PDB entry 8JUT | electron microscopy, 4.20 A resolution (low resolution: residue-level contacts below are approximate; hydrogen-bond / salt-bridge calls are withheld) | chains B and T of the 18 polymer chains in the assembly

# Chain B
Molecule: LDL receptor related protein 2
From: Rattus norvegicus
UniProtKB: A0A0G2K9W7 (A0A0G2K9W7_RAT); residue numbers follow UniProt; this construct covers 1-4660
Sequence (4660 residues; row label = number of the first residue in the row):
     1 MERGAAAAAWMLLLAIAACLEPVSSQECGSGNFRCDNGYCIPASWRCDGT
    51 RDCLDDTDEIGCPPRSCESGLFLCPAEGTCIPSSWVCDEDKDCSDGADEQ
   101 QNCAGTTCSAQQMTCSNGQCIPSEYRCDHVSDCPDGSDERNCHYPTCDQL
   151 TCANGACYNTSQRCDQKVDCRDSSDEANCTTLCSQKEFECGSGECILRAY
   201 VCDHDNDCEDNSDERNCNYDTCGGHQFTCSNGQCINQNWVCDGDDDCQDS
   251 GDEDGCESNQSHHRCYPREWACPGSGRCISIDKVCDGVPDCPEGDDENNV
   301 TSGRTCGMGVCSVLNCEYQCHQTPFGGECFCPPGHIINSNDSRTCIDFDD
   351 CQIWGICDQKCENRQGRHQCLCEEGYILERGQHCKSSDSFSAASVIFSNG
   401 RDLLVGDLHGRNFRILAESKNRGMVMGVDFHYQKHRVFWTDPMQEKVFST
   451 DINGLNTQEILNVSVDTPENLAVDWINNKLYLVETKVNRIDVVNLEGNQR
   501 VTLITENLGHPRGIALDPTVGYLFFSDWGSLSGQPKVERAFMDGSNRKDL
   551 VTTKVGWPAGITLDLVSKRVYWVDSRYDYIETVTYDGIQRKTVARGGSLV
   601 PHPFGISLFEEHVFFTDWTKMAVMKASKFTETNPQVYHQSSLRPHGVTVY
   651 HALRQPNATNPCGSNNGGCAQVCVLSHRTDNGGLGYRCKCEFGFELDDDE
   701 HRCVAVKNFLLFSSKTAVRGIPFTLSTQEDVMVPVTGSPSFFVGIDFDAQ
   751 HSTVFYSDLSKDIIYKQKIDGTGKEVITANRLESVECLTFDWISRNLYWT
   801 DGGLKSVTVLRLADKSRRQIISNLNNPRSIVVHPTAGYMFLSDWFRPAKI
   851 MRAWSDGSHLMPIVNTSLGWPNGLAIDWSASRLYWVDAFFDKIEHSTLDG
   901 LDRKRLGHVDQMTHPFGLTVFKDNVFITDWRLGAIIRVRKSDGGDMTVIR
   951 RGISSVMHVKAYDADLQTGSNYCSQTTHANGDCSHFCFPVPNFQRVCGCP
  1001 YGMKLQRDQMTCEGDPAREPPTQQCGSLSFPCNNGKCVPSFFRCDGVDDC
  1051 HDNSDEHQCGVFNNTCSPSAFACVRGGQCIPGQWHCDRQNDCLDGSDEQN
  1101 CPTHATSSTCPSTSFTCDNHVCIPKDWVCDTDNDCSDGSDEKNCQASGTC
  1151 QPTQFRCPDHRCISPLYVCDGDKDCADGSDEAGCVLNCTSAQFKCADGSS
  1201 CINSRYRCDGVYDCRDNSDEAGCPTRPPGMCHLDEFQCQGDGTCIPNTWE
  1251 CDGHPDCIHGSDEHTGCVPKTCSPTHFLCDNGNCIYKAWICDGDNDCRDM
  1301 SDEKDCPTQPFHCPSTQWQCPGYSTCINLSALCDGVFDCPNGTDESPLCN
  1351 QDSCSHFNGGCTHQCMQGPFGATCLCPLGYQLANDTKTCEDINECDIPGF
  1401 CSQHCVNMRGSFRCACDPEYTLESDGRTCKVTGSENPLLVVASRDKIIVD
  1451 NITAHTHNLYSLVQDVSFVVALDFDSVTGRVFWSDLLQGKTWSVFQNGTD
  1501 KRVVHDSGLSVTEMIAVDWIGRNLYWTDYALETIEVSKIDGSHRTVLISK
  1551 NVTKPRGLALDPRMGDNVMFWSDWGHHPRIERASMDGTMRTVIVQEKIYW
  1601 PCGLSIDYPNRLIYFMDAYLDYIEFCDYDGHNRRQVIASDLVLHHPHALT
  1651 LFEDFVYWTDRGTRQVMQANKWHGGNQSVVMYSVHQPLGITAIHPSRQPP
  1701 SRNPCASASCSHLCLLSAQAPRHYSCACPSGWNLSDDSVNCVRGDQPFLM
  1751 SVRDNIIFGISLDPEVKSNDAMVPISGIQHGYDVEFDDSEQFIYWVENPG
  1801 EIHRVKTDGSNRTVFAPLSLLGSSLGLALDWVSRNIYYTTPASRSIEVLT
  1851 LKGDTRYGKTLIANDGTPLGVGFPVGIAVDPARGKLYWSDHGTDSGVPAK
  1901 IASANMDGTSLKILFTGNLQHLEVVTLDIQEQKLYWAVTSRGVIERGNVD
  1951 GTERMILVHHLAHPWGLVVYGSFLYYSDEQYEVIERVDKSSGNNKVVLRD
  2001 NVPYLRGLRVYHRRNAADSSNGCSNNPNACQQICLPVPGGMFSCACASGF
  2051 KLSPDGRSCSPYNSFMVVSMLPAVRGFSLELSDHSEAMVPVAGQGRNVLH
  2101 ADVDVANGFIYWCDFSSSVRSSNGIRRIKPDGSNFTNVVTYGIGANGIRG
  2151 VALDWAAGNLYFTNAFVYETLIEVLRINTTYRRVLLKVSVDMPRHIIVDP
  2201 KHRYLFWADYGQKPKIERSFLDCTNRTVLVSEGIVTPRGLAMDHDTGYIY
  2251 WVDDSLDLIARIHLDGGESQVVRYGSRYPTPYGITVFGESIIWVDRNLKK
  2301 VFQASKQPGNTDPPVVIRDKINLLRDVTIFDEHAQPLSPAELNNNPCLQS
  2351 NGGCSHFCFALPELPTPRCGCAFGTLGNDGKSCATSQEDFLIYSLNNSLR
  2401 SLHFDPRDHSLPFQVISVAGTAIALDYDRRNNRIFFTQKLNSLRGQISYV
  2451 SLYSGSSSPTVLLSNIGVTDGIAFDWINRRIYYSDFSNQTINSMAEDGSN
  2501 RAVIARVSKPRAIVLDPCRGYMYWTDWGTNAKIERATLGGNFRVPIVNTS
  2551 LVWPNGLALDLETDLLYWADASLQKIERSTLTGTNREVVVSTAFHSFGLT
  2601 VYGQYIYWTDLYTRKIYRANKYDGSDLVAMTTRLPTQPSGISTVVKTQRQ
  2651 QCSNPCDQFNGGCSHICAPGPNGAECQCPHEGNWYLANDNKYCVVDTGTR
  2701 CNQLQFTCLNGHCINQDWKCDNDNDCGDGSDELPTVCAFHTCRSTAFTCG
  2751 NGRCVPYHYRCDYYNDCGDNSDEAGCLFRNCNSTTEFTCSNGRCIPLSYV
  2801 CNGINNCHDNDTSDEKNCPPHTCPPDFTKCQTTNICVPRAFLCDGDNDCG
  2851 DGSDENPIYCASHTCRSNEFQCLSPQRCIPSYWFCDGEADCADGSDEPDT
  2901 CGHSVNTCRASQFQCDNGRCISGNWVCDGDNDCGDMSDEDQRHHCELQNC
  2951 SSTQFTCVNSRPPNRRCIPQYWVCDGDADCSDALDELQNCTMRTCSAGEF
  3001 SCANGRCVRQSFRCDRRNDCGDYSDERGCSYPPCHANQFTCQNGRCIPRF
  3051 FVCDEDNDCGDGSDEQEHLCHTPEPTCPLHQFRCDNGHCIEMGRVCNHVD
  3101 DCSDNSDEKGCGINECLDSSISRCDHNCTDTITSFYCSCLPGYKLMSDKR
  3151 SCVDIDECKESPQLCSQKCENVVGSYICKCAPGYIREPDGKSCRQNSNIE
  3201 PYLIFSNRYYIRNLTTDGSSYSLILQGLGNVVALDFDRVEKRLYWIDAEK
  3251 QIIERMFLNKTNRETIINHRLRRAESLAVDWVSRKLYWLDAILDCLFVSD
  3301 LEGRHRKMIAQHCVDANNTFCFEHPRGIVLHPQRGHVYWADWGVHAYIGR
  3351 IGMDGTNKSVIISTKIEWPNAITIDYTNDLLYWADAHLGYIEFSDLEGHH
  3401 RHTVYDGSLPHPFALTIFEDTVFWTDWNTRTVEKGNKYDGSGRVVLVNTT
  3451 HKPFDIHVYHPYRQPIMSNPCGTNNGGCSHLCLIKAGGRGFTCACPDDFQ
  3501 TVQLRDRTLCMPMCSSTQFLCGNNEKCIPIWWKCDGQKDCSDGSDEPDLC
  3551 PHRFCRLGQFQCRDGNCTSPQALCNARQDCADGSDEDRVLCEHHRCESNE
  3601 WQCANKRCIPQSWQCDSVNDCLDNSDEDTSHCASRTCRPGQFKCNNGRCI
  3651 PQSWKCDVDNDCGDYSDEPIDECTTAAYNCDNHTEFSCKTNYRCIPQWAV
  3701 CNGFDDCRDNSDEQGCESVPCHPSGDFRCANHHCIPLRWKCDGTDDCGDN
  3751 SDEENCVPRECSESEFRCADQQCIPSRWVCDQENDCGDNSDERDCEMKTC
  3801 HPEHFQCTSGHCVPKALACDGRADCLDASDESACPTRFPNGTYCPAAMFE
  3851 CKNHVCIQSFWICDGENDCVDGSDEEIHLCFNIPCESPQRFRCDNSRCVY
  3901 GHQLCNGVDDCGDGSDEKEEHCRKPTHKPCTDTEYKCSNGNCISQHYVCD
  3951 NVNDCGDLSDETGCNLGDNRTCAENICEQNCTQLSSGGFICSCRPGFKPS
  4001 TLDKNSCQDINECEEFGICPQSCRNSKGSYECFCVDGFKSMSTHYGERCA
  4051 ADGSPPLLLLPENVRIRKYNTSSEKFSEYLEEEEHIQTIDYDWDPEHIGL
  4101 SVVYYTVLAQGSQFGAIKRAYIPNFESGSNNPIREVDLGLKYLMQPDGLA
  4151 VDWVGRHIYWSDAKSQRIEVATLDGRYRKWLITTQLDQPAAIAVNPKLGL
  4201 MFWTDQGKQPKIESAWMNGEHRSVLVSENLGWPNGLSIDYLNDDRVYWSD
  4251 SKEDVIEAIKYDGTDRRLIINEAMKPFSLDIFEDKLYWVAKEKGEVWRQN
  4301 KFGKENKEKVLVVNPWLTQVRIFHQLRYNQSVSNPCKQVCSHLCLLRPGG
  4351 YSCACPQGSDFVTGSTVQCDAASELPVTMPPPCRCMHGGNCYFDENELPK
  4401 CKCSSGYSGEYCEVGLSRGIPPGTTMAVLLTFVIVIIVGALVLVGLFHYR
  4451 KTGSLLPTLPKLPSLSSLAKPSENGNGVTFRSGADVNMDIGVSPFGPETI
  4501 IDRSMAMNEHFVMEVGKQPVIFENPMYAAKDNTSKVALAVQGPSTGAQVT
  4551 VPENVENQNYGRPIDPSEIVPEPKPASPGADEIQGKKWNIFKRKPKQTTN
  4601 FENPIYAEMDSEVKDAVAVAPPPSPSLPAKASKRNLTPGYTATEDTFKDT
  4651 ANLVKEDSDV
Unresolved in the structure: 1-26, 105-185, 4416-4660
Disulfide bonds: Cys28-Cys40, Cys35-Cys53, Cys47-Cys62, Cys67-Cys80, Cys74-Cys93, Cys87-Cys103, Cys190-Cys208, Cys202-Cys217, Cys222-Cys234, Cys229-Cys247, Cys241-Cys256, Cys265-Cys278, Cys272-Cys291, Cys285-Cys306, Cys311-Cys320, Cys316-Cys329, Cys331-Cys345, Cys351-Cys361, Cys357-Cys370, Cys372-Cys384, Cys662-Cys673, Cys669-Cys688, Cys690-Cys703, Cys973-Cys987, Cys983-Cys997, Cys999-Cys1012, Cys1025-Cys1037, Cys1032-Cys1050, Cys1044-Cys1059, Cys1066-Cys1079, Cys1073-Cys1092, Cys1086-Cys1101, Cys1110-Cys1122, Cys1117-Cys1135, Cys1129-Cys1144, Cys1150-Cys1162, Cys1157-Cys1175, Cys1169-Cys1184, Cys1188-Cys1201, Cys1195-Cys1214, Cys1208-Cys1223, Cys1231-Cys1244, Cys1238-Cys1257, Cys1251-Cys1267, Cys1272-Cys1284, Cys1279-Cys1297, Cys1313-Cys1326, Cys1320-Cys1339, Cys1333-Cys1349, Cys1354-Cys1365, Cys1361-Cys1374, Cys1376-Cys1389, Cys1395-Cys1405, Cys1401-Cys1414, Cys1416-Cys1429, Cys1710-Cys1726, Cys1728-Cys1741, Cys2023-Cys2034, Cys2030-Cys2044, Cys2046-Cys2059, Cys2347-Cys2358, Cys2354-Cys2369, Cys2371-Cys2383, Cys2518-Cys2652, Cys2656-Cys2667, Cys2663-Cys2676, Cys2678-Cys2693, Cys2701-Cys2713, Cys2708-Cys2726, Cys2720-Cys2737, Cys2742-Cys2754, Cys2749-Cys2767, Cys2761-Cys2776, Cys2781-Cys2794, Cys2789-Cys2807, Cys2801-Cys2818, Cys2823-Cys2836, Cys2830-Cys2849, Cys2843-Cys2860, Cys2865-Cys2878, Cys2872-Cys2891, Cys2885-Cys2901, Cys2908-Cys2920, Cys2915-Cys2933, Cys2927-Cys2945, Cys2950-Cys2967, Cys2957-Cys2980, Cys2974-Cys2990, Cys2995-Cys3007, Cys3002-Cys3020, Cys3014-Cys3029, Cys3034-Cys3046, Cys3041-Cys3059, Cys3053-Cys3070, Cys3077-Cys3089, Cys3084-Cys3102, Cys3096-Cys3111, Cys3116-Cys3128, Cys3124-Cys3137, Cys3139-Cys3152, Cys3158-Cys3169, Cys3165-Cys3178, Cys3180-Cys3193, Cys3313-Cys3321, Cys3471-Cys3482, Cys3478-Cys3493, Cys3495-Cys3510, Cys3514-Cys3527, Cys3521-Cys3540, Cys3534-Cys3550, Cys3555-Cys3567, Cys3562-Cys3580, Cys3574-Cys3591, Cys3596-Cys3608, Cys3603-Cys3621, Cys3615-Cys3632, Cys3644-Cys3662, Cys3656-Cys3673, Cys3680-Cys3694, Cys3688-Cys3707, Cys3701-Cys3716, Cys3721-Cys3734, Cys3729-Cys3747, Cys3741-Cys3756, Cys3761-Cys3773, Cys3768-Cys3786, Cys3780-Cys3795, Cys3800-Cys3812, Cys3807-Cys3825, Cys3819-Cys3834, Cys3844-Cys3856, Cys3851-Cys3869, Cys3863-Cys3880, Cys3885-Cys3898, Cys3893-Cys3911, Cys3905-Cys3922, Cys3930-Cys3942, Cys3937-Cys3955, Cys3949-Cys3964, Cys3972-Cys3981, Cys3977-Cys3991, Cys3993-Cys4007, Cys4013-Cys4023, Cys4019-Cys4032, Cys4034-Cys4049, Cys4336-Cys4344, Cys4340-Cys4353, Cys4355-Cys4369, Cys4383-Cys4391, Cys4385-Cys4401, Cys4403-Cys4412
Glycans and other covalent adducts: 2-acetamido-2-deoxy-alpha-D-galactopyranose (A2G) linked to Thr221, Thr1022, Thr1065, Thr1103, Thr1109, Thr1149, Thr1225, Thr1271, Thr2741, Thr3636, Thr3799, Thr3836; N-acetylglucosamine (NAG) linked to Asn340, Asn462, Asn657, Asn865, Asn1064, Asn1187, Asn1384, Asn1451, Asn1497, Asn1551, Asn1676, Asn1733, Asn1811, Asn2134, Asn2178, Asn2225, Asn2396, Asn2488, Asn2548, Asn2782, Asn2810, Asn3127, Asn3213, Asn3259, Asn3317, Asn3448, Asn3566, Asn3682, Asn3840, Asn3980, Asn4070, Asn4329; glycan linked to Asn3357
Ion coordination: Ca2+ site 1: Trp45, Asp48, Thr50, Asp52, Asp58, Glu59; Ca2+ site 2: Trp85, Asp88, Asp90, Asp92, Asp98, Glu99; Ca2+ site 3: Tyr200, Asp203, Asp205, Asp207, Asp213, Glu214; Ca2+ site 4: Trp239, Asp242, Asp244, Asp246, Asp252, Glu253; Ca2+ site 5: Lys283, Asp286, Val288, Asp290, Asp296, Glu297; Ca2+ site 6: Ser575, Asp578, Thr1131; Ca2+ site 7: Ala888, Asp891, Thr913; Ca2+ site 8: Phe1042, Asp1045, Val1047, Asp1049, Asp1055, Glu1056; Ca2+ site 9: Trp1084, Asp1087, Gln1089, Asp1091, Asp1097, Glu1098; Ca2+ site 10: Trp1127, Asp1130, Asp1132, Asp1134, Asp1140, Glu1141; Ca2+ site 11: Tyr1167, Asp1170, Asp1172, Asp1174, Asp1180, Glu1181; Ca2+ site 12: Tyr1206, Asp1209, Val1211, Asp1213, Asp1219, Glu1220; 33 more Ca2+ sites not listed; 1 more Ni2+ sites not listed

# Chain T
Molecule: unclear peptide
From: Rattus norvegicus
Sequence (5 residues; numbered 1 to 5; the number before each row is that of its first residue; X marks 4 residues of unknown identity (built as UNK)):
     1 XXNXX

# Interface between chain B and chain T
Residue-residue contacts (5):
  Arg3326(B) with Asn3(T)
  Trp3342(B) with Asn3(T)
  Trp3368(B) with Asn3(T)
  Asn3370(B) with Asn3(T)
  His3411(B) with Asn3(T)
Also at the interface, not in a pair above, chain B (9 interface residues in all): Val3232, Trp3427, Arg3738, Trp3739

# Summary
9 residues of chain B face 1 of chain T across their interface. Covalently linked N-acetylglucosamine: at
Asn340(B), Asn462(B), Asn657(B), Asn865(B), Asn1064(B) and Asn1187(B) and 26 more.
2-acetamido-2-deoxy-alpha-D-galactopyranose is covalently linked to Thr221(B), Thr1022(B), Thr1065(B),
Thr1103(B), Thr1109(B) and Thr1149(B) and 6 more.
Chain B is LDL receptor related protein 2 and chain T is unclear peptide, both from Rattus norvegicus; the
structure, rat megalin RAP complex, was determined by electron microscopy (same publication as 8JUU, 8JX8,
8JX9, 8JXA, 8JXB, 8JXC and 5 further entries).
